6B2D - chains A and D of the 4 polymer chains in the assembly; structure by X-ray diffraction, 3.01 A resolution.

== Chain A ==
Name: Fluoride ion transporter CrcB
Source organism: Escherichia coli
UniProtKB: Q6J5N4 (Q6J5N4_ECOLX); residue numbers follow UniProt; this construct covers 1-126
Chain sequence (126 residues; row label = number of the first residue in the row):
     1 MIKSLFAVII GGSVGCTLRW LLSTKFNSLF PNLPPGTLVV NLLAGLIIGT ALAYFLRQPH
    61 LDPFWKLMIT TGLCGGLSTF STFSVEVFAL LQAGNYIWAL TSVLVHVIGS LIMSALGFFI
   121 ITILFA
Disordered / not traced: 1, 126
Differences from the reference sequence: engineered mutation Lys25 (Arg in Q6J5N4), Ser114 (Thr in Q6J5N4)
Bound ions: Na+: Gly75, Ser78 (shared with 2 residues of chain B)
Reported in the primary citation:
  - binding site for fluoride ion: Phe83, His106

== Chain D ==
Name: monobody
Source organism: Homo sapiens
Notes: antibody fragment or engineered binder
Chain sequence (96 residues; numbered 1 to 96; the number before each row is that of its first residue):
     1 SVSSVPTKLE VVAATPTSLL ISWDAPAVTV VHYVITYGET GGNSPVQEFT VPGSKSTATI
    61 SGLKPGVDYT ITVYTMYYSY SDLYSYSSPI SINYRT

== Chain A / chain D interface ==
Contacting residue pairs (19):
  Ser23(A) - Tyr80(D)
  Thr24(A) - Tyr80(D)
  Asn27(A) - Tyr80(D)
  Ser28(A) - Val2(D)
  Pro31(A) - Ala27(D)
  Pro31(A) - Thr29(D)  hydrogen bond (backbone-side chain)
  Thr82(A) - Tyr80(D)
  Val85(A) - Tyr78(D)
  Glu86(A) - Tyr78(D)
  Phe88(A) - Tyr84(D)
  Ala89(A) - Val31(D)
  Ala89(A) - Tyr78(D)  hydrophobic
  Ala89(A) - Tyr84(D)
  Leu90(A) - Thr29(D)
  Gln92(A) - Val31(D)
  Gln92(A) - Tyr84(D)  hydrogen bond
  Ala93(A) - Val30(D)
  Ala93(A) - Val31(D)
  Ala93(A) - Ser54(D)
Also at the interface, not in a pair above, chain A (14 interface residues in all): Arg19
Also at the interface, not in a pair above, chain D (11 interface residues in all): Val28, Gly53

== In short ==
14 residues of chain A and 11 residues of chain D are in contact, with 2 hydrogen bonds. Polar pairs include
Pro31(A)-Thr29(D) and Gln92(A)-Tyr84(D). Gly75(A) and Ser78(A) coordinate Na+. From the paper: a binding site
for fluoride ion at Phe83(A) and His106(A).
Here chain A is Fluoride ion transporter CrcB (Escherichia coli) and chain D is monobody (Homo sapiens). Entry
6B2D (Crystal structure of fluoride channel Fluc Ec2 T114S Mutant) was determined by X-ray diffraction
together with 6B2B from the same study.
